3RL8 - chains A and C of the 6 polymer chains in the assembly; structure by X-ray diffraction, 2.20 A resolution.

# Chain A (and C)
Protein: Disks large homolog 1
Organism: Homo sapiens
Notes: chain C of this document is another copy of the same molecule, construct and numbering; everything in this record applies to it too
UniProt: Q12959 (DLG1_HUMAN); residues 315-410 here = UniProt positions 315-410
Sequence (105 residues; each row starts with the number of its first residue):
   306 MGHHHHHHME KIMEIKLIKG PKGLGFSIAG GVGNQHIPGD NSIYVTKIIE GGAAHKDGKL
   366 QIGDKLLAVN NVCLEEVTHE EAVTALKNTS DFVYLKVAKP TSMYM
Disordered / not traced: 306-315, 410 (chain C: 306-315)
Construct notes: expression tag (306-314)
UniProt features mapped onto this chain:
  - modified residue: Y399 (Phosphotyrosine)
What the authors report for this chain:
  - mutagenesis - Q340P (Kd 9.80 uM): decreased binding to APC-C11
  - specificity-determining residues: Q340

# Interface between chain A and chain C
Residue-residue contacts - 21 pairs, chain A then chain C:
  I317(A) with Q366(C); I367(C)
  E319(A) with H341(C), salt bridge; T351(C); G368(C)
  K321(A) with H341(C), hydrogen bond
  V337(A) with Y409(C)
  N375(A) with I342(C); P343(C)
  N376(A) with I342(C); D345(C), hydrogen bond
  C378(A) with P405(C), hydrophobic
  E380(A) with P405(C)
  E381(A) with S407(C)
  T383(A) with M410(C)
  E386(A) with M410(C)
  F397(A) with P343(C)
  Y399(A) with H341(C); I342(C), hydrophobic
  K401(A) with I367(C); G368(C)
Also at the interface, not in a pair above, chain A (15 interface residues in all): V398
Also at the interface, not in a pair above, chain C (14 interface residues in all): Y349, V350

# In short
The interface between chain A and chain C involves 15 residues on one side and 14 on the other; the contacts
include 2 hydrogen bonds and 1 salt bridge. Among the polar pairs are E319(A)-H341(C), K321(A)-H341(C) and
N376(A)-D345(C). The paper reports that Q340P of chain A reduces binding to APC-C11; the specificity
determinant Q340(A).
Chain A and chain C are both Disks large homolog 1 (Homo sapiens); the structure, Crystal structure of
hDLG1-PDZ2 complexed with APC, was determined by X-ray diffraction together with 3RL7 from the same study.
